Entry 6IYL (X-ray diffraction, 2.56 A resolution); this record covers chain A.

== Chain A ==
Protein: 2,3-dihydroxybenzoate-AMP ligase component of enterobactin synthase multienzyme complex
From: Escherichia coli 1303
Notes: EC 2.7.7.58
Reference sequence: A0A0E1LUI6 (A0A0E1LUI6_ECOLX); residues 1-536 here = UniProt positions 1-536
Amino-acid sequence (556 residues; numbered 1 to 556; the number before each row is that of its first residue):
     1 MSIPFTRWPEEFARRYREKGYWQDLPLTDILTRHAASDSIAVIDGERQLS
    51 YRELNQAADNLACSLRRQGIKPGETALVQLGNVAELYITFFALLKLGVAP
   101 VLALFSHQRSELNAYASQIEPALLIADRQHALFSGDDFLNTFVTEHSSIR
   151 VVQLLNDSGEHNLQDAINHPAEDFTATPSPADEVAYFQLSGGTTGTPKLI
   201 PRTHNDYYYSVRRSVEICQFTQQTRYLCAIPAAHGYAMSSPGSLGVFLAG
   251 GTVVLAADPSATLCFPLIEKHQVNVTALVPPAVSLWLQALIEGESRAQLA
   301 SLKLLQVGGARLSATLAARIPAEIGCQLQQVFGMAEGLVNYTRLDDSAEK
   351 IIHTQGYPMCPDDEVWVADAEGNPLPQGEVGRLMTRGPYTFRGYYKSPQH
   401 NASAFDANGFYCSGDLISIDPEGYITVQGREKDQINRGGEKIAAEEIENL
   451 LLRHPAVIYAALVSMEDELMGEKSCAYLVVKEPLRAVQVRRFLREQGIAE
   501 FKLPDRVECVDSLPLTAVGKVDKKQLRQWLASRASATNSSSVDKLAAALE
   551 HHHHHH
Unresolved in the structure: 1-2, 516-520, 529-556
Sequence notes: engineered mutation G235 (Asn in A0A0E1LUI6); expression tag (537-556)
Ligand contacts: B1X (5'-O-[(3-cyanobenzene-1-carbonyl)sulfamoyl]adenosine): Q188, G191, H234, G235, Y236, S239, S240, G308, G309, A310, R311, V331, F332, G333, M334, A335, E336, V339, Q355, S413, D415, V427, R430, K432, Q434, N436, K441

== Overview ==
Chain A binds compound B1X.
Chain A is 2,3-dihydroxybenzoate-AMP ligase component of enterobactin synthase multienzyme complex
(Escherichia coli 1303); the structure, The structure of EntE with 3-cyanobenzoyl adenylate analog, was
determined by X-ray diffraction (same publication as 6IYK).
